Entry 6Z6H (electron microscopy, 8.55 A resolution (very low resolution: no residue pairs are listed; an interface is given only as per-side residue counts)); this record covers chains B and C of the 8 polymer chains in the assembly.

Chain B:
Protein: Histone deacetylase HDA1
Organism: Saccharomyces cerevisiae (strain ATCC 204508 / S288c)
Notes: EC 3.5.1.98
Reference sequence: P53973 (HDA1_YEAST); residue numbers follow UniProt; this construct covers 29-700
Chain sequence (672 residues; row label = number of the first residue in the row):
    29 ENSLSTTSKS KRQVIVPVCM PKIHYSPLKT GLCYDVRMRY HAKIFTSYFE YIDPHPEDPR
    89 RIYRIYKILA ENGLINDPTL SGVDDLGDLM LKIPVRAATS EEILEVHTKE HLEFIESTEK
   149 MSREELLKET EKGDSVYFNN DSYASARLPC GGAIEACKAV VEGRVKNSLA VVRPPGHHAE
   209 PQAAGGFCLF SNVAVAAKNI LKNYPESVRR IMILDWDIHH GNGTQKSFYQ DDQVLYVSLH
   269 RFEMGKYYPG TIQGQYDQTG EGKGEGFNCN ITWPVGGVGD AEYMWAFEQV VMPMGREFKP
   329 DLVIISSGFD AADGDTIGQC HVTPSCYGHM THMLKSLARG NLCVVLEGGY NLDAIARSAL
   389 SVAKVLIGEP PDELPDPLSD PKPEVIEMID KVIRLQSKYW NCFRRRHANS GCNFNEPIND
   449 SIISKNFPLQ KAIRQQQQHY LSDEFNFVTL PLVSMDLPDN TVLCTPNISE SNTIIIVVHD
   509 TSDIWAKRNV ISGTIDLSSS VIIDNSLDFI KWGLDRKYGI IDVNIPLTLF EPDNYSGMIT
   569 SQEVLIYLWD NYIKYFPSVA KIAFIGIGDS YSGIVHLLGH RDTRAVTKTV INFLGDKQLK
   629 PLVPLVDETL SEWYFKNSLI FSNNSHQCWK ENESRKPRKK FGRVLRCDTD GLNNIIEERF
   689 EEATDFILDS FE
Disordered / not traced: 657-666, 679
Curated features (UniProtKB/Swiss-Prot):
  - active site: H206

Chain C:
Protein: HDA1 complex subunit 2
Organism: Saccharomyces cerevisiae (strain ATCC 204508 / S288c)
Reference sequence: Q06629 (HDA2_YEAST); residues 10-638 here = UniProt positions 10-638
Chain sequence (629 residues; row label = number of the first residue in the row):
    10 KVYYLPVTLT QFQKDLSEIL ISLHAKSFKA SIIGEPQADA VNKPSGLPAG PETHPYPTLS
    70 QRQLTYIFDS NIRAIANHPS LLVDHYMPRQ LLRMEPTESS IAGSHKFQVL NQLINSICFR
   130 DREGSPNEVI KCAIIAHSIK ELDLLEGLIL GKKFRTKRLS GTSLYNEKHK FPNLPTVDST
   190 INKDGTPNSV SSTSSNSNST SYTGYSKDDY DYSVKRNLKK RKINTDDWLF LATTKHLKHD
   250 QYLLANYDID MIISFDPMLE VELPALQVLR NNANKDIPII KLLVQNSPDH YLLDSEIKNS
   310 SVKSSHLSNN GHVDDSQEYE EIKSSLLYFL QARNAPVNNC EIDYIKLVKC CLEGKDCNNI
   370 LPVLDLITLD EASKDSSDSG FWQPQLTKLQ YSSTELPLWD GPLDIKTYQT ELMHRAVIRL
   430 RDIQDEYAKG TVPLYEKRLN ETQRQNQLDE IKNSVGLTFK KKQEVEKSIN DSEKRLKHAM
   490 TESTKLQNKI NHLLKNRQEL ENFNKLPSNT ISSENHLEEG SALADKLKEY IDKNATLFNK
   550 LKELQQANAE KSKLNDELRS KYQIESSKAA ESAQTLKILQ ESMKSLENEV NGPLTKFSTE
   610 SLKKELERLQ NDFQSLKARN KFLKNYITL
Disordered / not traced: 43-65, 132-134, 183-210, 309-324, 378-387, 611-618
Cystine bridges: C359-C366

Chain B / chain C interface:
At this resolution (9 A) residue pairs are not listed: 37 residues of chain B and 39 of chain C lie at the interface.

Summary:
37 residues of chain B face 39 of chain C across their interface. UniProt lists active-site residue H206(B) on
chain B.
Here chain B is Histone deacetylase HDA1 and chain C is HDA1 complex subunit 2, both from Saccharomyces
cerevisiae (strain ATCC 204508 / S288c). Entry 6Z6H (HDAC-DC) was determined by electron microscopy together
with 6Z6F, 6Z6O and 6Z6P from the same study.
